Entry 4LL4 (X-ray diffraction, 2.70 A resolution); this record covers chains A and B of the 4 polymer chains in the assembly.

# Chain A
Protein: Thioredoxin-interacting protein
From: Homo sapiens
UniProtKB: Q9H3M7 (TXNIP_HUMAN); residues 3-317 here = UniProt positions 3-317
Amino-acid sequence (315 residues; numbered 3 to 317; the number before each row is that of its first residue):
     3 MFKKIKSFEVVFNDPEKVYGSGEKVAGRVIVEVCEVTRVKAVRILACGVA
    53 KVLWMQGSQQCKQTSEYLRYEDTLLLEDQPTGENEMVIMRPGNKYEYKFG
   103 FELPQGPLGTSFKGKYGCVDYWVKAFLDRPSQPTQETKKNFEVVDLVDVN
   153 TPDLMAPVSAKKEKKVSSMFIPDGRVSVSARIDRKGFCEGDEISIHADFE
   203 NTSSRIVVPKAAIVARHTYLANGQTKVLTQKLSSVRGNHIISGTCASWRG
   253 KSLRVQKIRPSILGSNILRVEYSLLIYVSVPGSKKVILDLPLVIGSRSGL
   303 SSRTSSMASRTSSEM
Disordered / not traced: 3-6, 146-154, 262-267, 299-317
Differences from the reference sequence: engineered mutation Ser-170 (Cys in Q9H3M7), Ser-205 (Cys in Q9H3M7), Ser-267 (Cys in Q9H3M7)
Cystine bridges: Cys-63/Cys-190
From the paper describing this entry:
  - mutagenesis - C63S: abolished binding to TXNIP molecules
  - mutagenesis - C63S, C120S: abolished binding to TRX
  - post-translational modification sites: Lys-212 (citing earlier work)
  - mutagenesis - C247S: abolished binding to FLAG-tagged TXNIP

# Chain B
Protein: Thioredoxin
From: Homo sapiens
UniProtKB: P10599 (THIO_HUMAN); residue numbers follow UniProt; this construct covers 1-105
Amino-acid sequence (105 residues; numbered 1 to 105; the number before each row is that of its first residue):
     1 MVKQIESKTAFQEALDAAGDKLVVVDFSATWCGPAKMIKPFFHSLSEKYS
    51 NVIFLEVDVDDCQDVASECEVKCMPTFQFFKKGQKVGEFSGANKEKLEAT
   101 INELV
Differences from the reference sequence: engineered mutation Ala-35 (Cys in P10599)

# How chain A and chain B interact
Residue-residue contacts (24):
  Asp-200(A) / Trp-31(B)
  Glu-202(A) / Trp-31(B)
  Glu-202(A) / Gly-33(B)  hydrogen bond (side chain-backbone)
  Thr-204(A) / Pro-34(B)
  Asn-240(A) / Lys-72(B)
  Ile-243(A) / Ser-90(B)
  Gly-245(A) / Pro-34(B)
  Gly-245(A) / Pro-75(B)
  Gly-245(A) / Gly-91(B)
  Gly-245(A) / Ala-92(B)  hydrogen bond (backbone-backbone)
  Thr-246(A) / Met-74(B)
  Thr-246(A) / Gly-91(B)
  Cys-247(A) / Trp-31(B)  hydrophobic
  Cys-247(A) / Cys-32(B)  disulfide
  Cys-247(A) / Pro-34(B)
  Cys-247(A) / Cys-73(B)
  Cys-247(A) / Met-74(B)  hydrogen bond (backbone-backbone)
  Ala-248(A) / Trp-31(B)
  Ala-248(A) / Lys-72(B)
  Ala-248(A) / Met-74(B)  hydrophobic
  Ser-249(A) / Trp-31(B)
  Ser-249(A) / Met-74(B)
  Arg-251(A) / Asp-60(B)  salt bridge
  Arg-251(A) / Gln-63(B)
Other interface residues (no listed pair), chain A (12 interface residues in all): Phe-201
Inter-chain disulfides: Cys-247(A)/Cys-32(B)

# Summary
12 residues of chain A face 13 of chain B across their interface; the contacts include 1 disulfide bond, 3
hydrogen bonds and 1 salt bridge. Polar contacts include Arg-251(A)/Asp-60(B), Glu-202(A)/Gly-33(B) and
Gly-245(A)/Ala-92(B). From the paper: C63S and C120S of chain A abolish binding to TRX; a modification site at
Lys-212(A).
Here chain A is Thioredoxin-interacting protein and chain B is Thioredoxin, both from Homo sapiens. Entry 4LL4
(The structure of the TRX and TXNIP complex) was determined by X-ray diffraction together with 4GFX and 4LL1
from the same study.
